5FQG - chain A; structure by X-ray diffraction, 2.30 A resolution.

== Chain A ==
Protein: Beta-N-acetylgalactosaminidase
From: Clostridium perfringens
UniProtKB: A0A0H2YNR7 (A0A0H2YNR7_CLOP1); residue numbers follow UniProt; this construct covers 1-587
Chain sequence (610 residues; each row starts with the number of its first residue; numbers below 1 keep their minus sign (Met-22 is residue -22)):
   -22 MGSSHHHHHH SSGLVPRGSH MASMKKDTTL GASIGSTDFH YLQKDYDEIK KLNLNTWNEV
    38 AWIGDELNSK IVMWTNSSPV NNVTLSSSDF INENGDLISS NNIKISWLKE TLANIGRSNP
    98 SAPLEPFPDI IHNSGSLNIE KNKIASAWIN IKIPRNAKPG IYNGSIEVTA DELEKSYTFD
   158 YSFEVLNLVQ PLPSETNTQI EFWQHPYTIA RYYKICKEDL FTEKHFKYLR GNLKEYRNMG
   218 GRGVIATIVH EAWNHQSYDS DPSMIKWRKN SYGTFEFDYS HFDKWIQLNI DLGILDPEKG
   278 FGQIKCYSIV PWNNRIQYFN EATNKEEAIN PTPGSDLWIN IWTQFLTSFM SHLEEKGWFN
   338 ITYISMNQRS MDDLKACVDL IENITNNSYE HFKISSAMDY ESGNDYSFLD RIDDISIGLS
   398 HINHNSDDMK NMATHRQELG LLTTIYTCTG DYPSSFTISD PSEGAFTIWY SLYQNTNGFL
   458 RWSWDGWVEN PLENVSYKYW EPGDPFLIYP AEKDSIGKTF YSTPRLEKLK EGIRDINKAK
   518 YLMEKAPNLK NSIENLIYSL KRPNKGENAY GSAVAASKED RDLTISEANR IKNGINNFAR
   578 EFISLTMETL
Disordered / not traced: -22 to 4
Construct notes: expression tag (-22 to 0); engineered mutation Asn344 (Asp in A0A0H2YNR7), Gln345 (Glu in A0A0H2YNR7)
Cystine bridges: Cys193 forms a disulfide with the same residue of a neighbouring copy of this chain

== Overview ==
Chain A is Beta-N-acetylgalactosaminidase (Clostridium perfringens); the structure, The details of glycolipid
glycan hydrolysis by the structural analysis of a family 123 glycoside hydrolase ..., was determined by X-ray
diffraction, deposited together with 5FQE, 5FQF, 5FQH and 5FR0.
